Entry 6IP1 (electron microscopy, 3.90 A resolution); this record covers chains C and D of the 8 polymer chains in the assembly.

[Chain C]
Protein: Synaptosomal-associated protein 25
From: Rattus norvegicus
UniProtKB: P60881 (SNP25_RAT); numbering as in UniProt (aligned over 1-100)
Chain sequence (102 residues; numbered -1 to 100; the number before each row is that of its first residue; numbers below 1 keep their minus sign (Gly-1 is residue -1)):
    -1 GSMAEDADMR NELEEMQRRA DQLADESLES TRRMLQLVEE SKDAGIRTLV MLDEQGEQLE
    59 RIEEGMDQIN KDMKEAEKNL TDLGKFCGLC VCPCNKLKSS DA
Not modelled in the structure: -1 to 16, 82-100
Differences from the reference sequence: expression tag (-1 to 0)
UniProt features mapped onto this chain:
  - lipidation (S-palmitoyl cysteine): Cys85, Cys88, Cys90, Cys92

[Chain D]
Protein: Synaptosomal-associated protein 25
From: Rattus norvegicus
UniProtKB: P60881 (SNP25_RAT); numbering as in UniProt (aligned over 126-206)
Chain sequence (83 residues; row label = number of the first residue in the row):
   124 GSQMAISGGF IRRVTNDARE NEMDENLEQV SGIIGNLRHM ALDMGNEIDT QNRQIDRIME
   184 KADSNKTRID EANQRATKML GSG
Not modelled in the structure: 124-140, 203-206
Differences from the reference sequence: expression tag (124-125)
UniProt features mapped onto this chain:
  - site ((Microbial infection) Cleavage): Arg180, Ile181, Gln197, Arg198
  - modified residue: Thr138 (Phosphothreonine), Ser154 (Phosphoserine), Ser187 (Phosphoserine)

[Chain C / chain D interface]
Residue-residue contacts - 46 pairs, chain C then chain D:
  Ala22(C) - Met146(D)
  Ser25(C) - Met146(D)
  Leu26(C) - Glu145(D)
  Leu26(C) - Met146(D)
  Thr29(C) - Met146(D)  hydrogen bond
  Thr29(C) - Asn149(D)
  Met32(C) - Val153(D)  hydrophobic
  Leu33(C) - Asn149(D)
  Leu33(C) - Gln152(D)
  Leu33(C) - Val153(D)  hydrophobic
  Val36(C) - Ile156(D)
  Val36(C) - Ile157(D)  hydrophobic
  Glu37(C) - Ile156(D)
  Ser39(C) - Leu160(D)
  Lys40(C) - Asn159(D)
  Lys40(C) - Leu160(D)
  Lys40(C) - Met163(D)
  Gly43(C) - Met163(D)
  Thr46(C) - Met167(D)
  Leu47(C) - Met163(D)
  Leu47(C) - Met167(D)  hydrophobic
  Leu50(C) - Met167(D)  hydrophobic
  Leu50(C) - Ile171(D)  hydrophobic
  Leu50(C) - Gln174(D)  hydrogen bond (backbone-side chain)
  Asp51(C) - Glu170(D)
  Gly54(C) - Gln174(D)
  Gly54(C) - Gln177(D)
  Leu57(C) - Gln174(D)
  Leu57(C) - Gln177(D)  hydrogen bond (backbone-side chain)
  Leu57(C) - Ile178(D)  hydrophobic
  Leu57(C) - Ile181(D)
  Glu58(C) - Gln177(D)  hydrogen bond
  Ile60(C) - Ile181(D)  hydrophobic
  Glu61(C) - Gln177(D)
  Glu61(C) - Arg180(D)  salt bridge
  Glu61(C) - Ile181(D)
  Met64(C) - Ile181(D)  hydrophobic
  Met64(C) - Ala185(D)  hydrophobic
  Met64(C) - Asn188(D)
  Ile67(C) - Asn188(D)
  Asn68(C) - Asn188(D)
  Met71(C) - Asn188(D)
  Glu75(C) - Ala195(D)
  Leu78(C) - Arg198(D)
  Leu81(C) - Arg198(D)
  Leu81(C) - Met202(D)
Also at the interface, not in a pair above, chain C (31 interface residues in all): Asp19, Ile44, Gln53, Asp65
Also at the interface, not in a pair above, chain D (28 interface residues in all): Arg142, Leu150, Asp166, Lys184, Arg191

[Summary]
31 residues of chain C face 28 of chain D across their interface; the contacts include 4 hydrogen bonds and 1
salt bridge. Polar pairs include Glu61(C)-Arg180(D), Thr29(C)-Met146(D) and Leu50(C)-Gln174(D).
Here chain C is Synaptosomal-associated protein 25 and chain D is Synaptosomal-associated protein 25, both
from Rattus norvegicus. Entry 6IP1 (alpha-SNAP-SNARE subcomplex in the whole 20S complex) was determined by
electron microscopy (same publication as 6IP2).
